6RYL - chains C and G of the 5 polymer chains in the assembly; structure by X-ray diffraction, 2.63 A resolution.

# Chain C
Name: Protein WUSCHEL
From: Arabidopsis thaliana
UniProtKB: Q9SB92 (WUS_ARATH); residue numbers follow UniProt; this construct covers 34-103
Amino-acid sequence (76 residues; each row starts with the number of its first residue):
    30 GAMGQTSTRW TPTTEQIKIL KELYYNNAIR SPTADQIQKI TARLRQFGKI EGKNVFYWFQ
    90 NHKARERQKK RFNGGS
Not modelled in the structure: 30-36, 101-105
Construct notes: expression tag (30-33, 104-105)
Curated features (UniProtKB/Swiss-Prot):
  - DNA-binding region: Gln34 to Lys99 (Homeobox)
Reported in the primary citation:
  - binding site for the 16-nt DNA strand: Arg38
  - binding site for the 16-nt DNA strand: Arg94
  - mutagenesis - T35R, S36R, R94K: increased binding to TAAT probe
  - mutagenesis - T35R, S36R: unchanged binding to TGAA probe
  - mutagenesis - R94K (40-fold): decreased binding to TGAA probe

# Chain G
Molecule: 16-nt DNA strand
Sequence (16 nucleotides; each row starts with the number of its first residue):
     1 GTGTTAATGG GTTGTG

# How chain C and chain G interact
Contacting residue pairs - 8 pairs, chain C then chain G:
  Thr37(C) with DT8(G), phosphate contact
  Arg38(C) with DA7(G), hydrogen bond to the base; DT8(G), hydrogen bond to the sugar
  Thr40(C) with DT8(G), phosphate contact; DG9(G), phosphate contact
  Lys92(C) with DG1(G), salt bridge to the phosphate
  Arg96(C) with DG1(G), salt bridge to the phosphate; DT2(G), salt bridge to the phosphate
Other interface residues (no listed pair), chain C (8 interface residues in all): Gln89, Asn90, Arg100
Other interface residues (no listed pair), chain G (7 interface residues in all): DG3, DA6

# Summary
Chain C and chain G form an interface of 8 and 7 residues respectively, with 2 hydrogen bonds and 3 salt
bridges. Polar pairs include Arg38(C)-DA7(G), Arg38(C)-DT8(G) and Lys92(C)-DG1(G). The paper reports a binding
site for the 16-nt DNA strand at Arg38(C) and Arg94(C); T35R, S36R and R94K of chain C increase binding to
TAAT probe.
Chain C is Protein WUSCHEL (Arabidopsis thaliana) and chain G is a 16-nt DNA strand; the structure, WUS-HD
bound to TAAT DNA, was determined by X-ray diffraction (same publication as 6RY3, 6RYD and 6RYI).
